Entry 7VS5 (electron microscopy, 3.40 A resolution); this record covers chains hg and hh of the 369 polymer chains in the assembly.

Chain hg (and hh):
Molecule: Capsid vertex protein
Source organism: Enterobacteria phage T4
Notes: chain hh of this document is another copy of the same molecule, construct and numbering; everything in this record applies to it too
Reference sequence: P19896 (CAPSP_BPT4); numbering as in UniProt (aligned over 1-427)
Sequence (427 residues; numbered 1 to 427; the number before each row is that of its first residue):
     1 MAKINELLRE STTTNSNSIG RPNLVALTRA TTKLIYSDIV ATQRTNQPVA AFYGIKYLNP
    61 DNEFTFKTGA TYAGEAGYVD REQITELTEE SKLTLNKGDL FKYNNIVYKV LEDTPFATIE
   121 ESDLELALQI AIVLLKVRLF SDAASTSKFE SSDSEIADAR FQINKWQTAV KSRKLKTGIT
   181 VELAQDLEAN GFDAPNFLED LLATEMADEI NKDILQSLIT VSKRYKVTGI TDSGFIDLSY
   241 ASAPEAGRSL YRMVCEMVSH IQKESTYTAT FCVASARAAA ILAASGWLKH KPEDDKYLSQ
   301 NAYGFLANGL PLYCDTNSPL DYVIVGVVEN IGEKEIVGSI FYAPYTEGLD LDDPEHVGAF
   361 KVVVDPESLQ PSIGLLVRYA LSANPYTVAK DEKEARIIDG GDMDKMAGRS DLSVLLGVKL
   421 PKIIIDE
Unresolved in the structure: 1-10, 426-427
Curated features (UniProtKB/Swiss-Prot):
  - site: Glu10, Ser11 (Cleavage)

Interface between chain hg and chain hh:
Pairs across the interface (177; chain hg residue first):
  Gln43(hg) - Val25(hh)
  Thr45(hg) - Val25(hh)
  Asn46(hg) - Asn23(hh)  hydrogen bond
  Gln47(hg) - Arg21(hh)
  Pro48(hg) - Ile19(hh)  hydrophobic
  Val49(hg) - Ile19(hh)  hydrophobic
  Val49(hg) - Pro22(hh)
  Val49(hg) - Asn23(hh)  hydrogen bond (backbone-backbone)
  Ala50(hg) - Pro22(hh)
  Ala50(hg) - Asn23(hh)
  Ala50(hg) - Val25(hh)  hydrophobic
  Ala51(hg) - Pro22(hh)  hydrophobic
  Ala51(hg) - Asn23(hh)  hydrogen bond (backbone-backbone)
  Ala51(hg) - Leu24(hh)
  Phe52(hg) - Leu24(hh)
  Phe52(hg) - Val25(hh)  hydrophobic
  Phe52(hg) - Ala26(hh)
  Tyr53(hg) - Leu24(hh)  hydrophobic
  Tyr53(hg) - Ala26(hh)  hydrogen bond (backbone-backbone)
  Tyr53(hg) - Leu27(hh)
  Tyr53(hg) - Thr28(hh)  hydrogen bond (backbone-backbone)
  Tyr53(hg) - Asn190(hh)  hydrogen bond
  Tyr53(hg) - Phe192(hh)  hydrophobic
  Gly54(hg) - Thr28(hh)
  Ile55(hg) - Thr28(hh)  hydrogen bond (backbone-backbone)
  Ile55(hg) - Arg29(hh)
  Ile55(hg) - Ala30(hh)  hydrogen bond (backbone-backbone)
  Ile55(hg) - Phe192(hh)  hydrophobic
  Tyr57(hg) - Arg29(hh)  hydrogen bond
  Tyr57(hg) - Phe197(hh)
  Tyr57(hg) - Leu201(hh)  hydrophobic
  Leu58(hg) - Glu205(hh)
  Asn59(hg) - Glu205(hh)
  Thr65(hg) - Glu205(hh)
  Thr65(hg) - Asp208(hh)
  Thr65(hg) - Lys212(hh)  hydrogen bond (backbone-side chain)
  Phe66(hg) - Ala30(hh)
  Phe66(hg) - Thr32(hh)
  Phe66(hg) - Asn317(hh)
  Gly69(hg) - Lys212(hh)
  Gly69(hg) - Gln216(hh)  hydrogen bond (backbone-side chain)
  Gly69(hg) - Asn317(hh)
  Ala70(hg) - Lys212(hh)
  Thr71(hg) - Lys212(hh)
  Tyr72(hg) - Glu209(hh)  hydrogen bond (backbone-side chain)
  Ala73(hg) - Arg173(hh)  hydrogen bond (backbone-side chain)
  Ala73(hg) - Lys174(hh)
  Ala73(hg) - Leu175(hh)  hydrophobic
  Ala73(hg) - Glu209(hh)  hydrogen bond (backbone-side chain)
  Gly74(hg) - Arg173(hh)
  Lys97(hg) - Asp404(hh)
  Ile106(hg) - Pro319(hh)  hydrophobic
  Tyr108(hg) - Pro319(hh)
  Lys109(hg) - Asp404(hh)  salt bridge
  Leu111(hg) - Asp404(hh)
  Leu111(hg) - Ala407(hh)  hydrophobic
  Asp123(hg) - Lys422(hh)  salt bridge
  Gln129(hg) - Pro319(hh)
  Ile132(hg) - Ile219(hh)  hydrophobic
  Ile132(hg) - Arg224(hh)  hydrogen bond (backbone-side chain)
  Ile132(hg) - Leu320(hh)  hydrophobic
  Val133(hg) - Arg224(hh)  hydrogen bond (backbone-side chain)
  Val133(hg) - Ser233(hh)
  Val133(hg) - Gly234(hh)
  Val133(hg) - Leu320(hh)  hydrophobic
  Leu134(hg) - Ser233(hh)
  Leu135(hg) - Thr220(hh)
  Leu135(hg) - Arg224(hh)
  Leu135(hg) - Gly408(hh)
  Arg138(hg) - Thr220(hh)
  Arg138(hg) - Met403(hh)
  Arg138(hg) - Asp404(hh)  salt bridge
  Leu139(hg) - Gln216(hh)
  Leu139(hg) - Ile219(hh)  hydrophobic
  Leu139(hg) - Thr220(hh)
  Leu139(hg) - Leu320(hh)  hydrophobic
  Ser141(hg) - Lys212(hh)  hydrogen bond (side chain-backbone)
  Ser141(hg) - Asp213(hh)
  Ser141(hg) - Gln216(hh)
  Asp142(hg) - Lys171(hh)  salt bridge
  Asp142(hg) - Arg173(hh)  hydrogen bond (backbone-side chain)
  Ala143(hg) - Lys171(hh)  hydrogen bond (backbone-side chain)
  Ala143(hg) - Ser172(hh)
  Ala143(hg) - Arg173(hh)
  Ala143(hg) - Tyr379(hh)
  Ala144(hg) - Lys171(hh)
  Ala144(hg) - Ser172(hh)  hydrogen bond (backbone-backbone)
  Thr146(hg) - Val170(hh)
  Thr146(hg) - Ser172(hh)
  Thr146(hg) - Arg378(hh)
  Phe149(hg) - Ser172(hh)
  Phe149(hg) - Lys174(hh)
  Ile156(hg) - Lys174(hh)
  Ile156(hg) - Leu175(hh)
  Ile156(hg) - Lys176(hh)
  Ala157(hg) - Lys174(hh)
  Ala157(hg) - Leu175(hh)
  Ala157(hg) - Lys176(hh)  hydrogen bond (backbone-backbone)
  Asp158(hg) - Lys176(hh)  salt bridge
  Asp158(hg) - Glu205(hh)
  Ala159(hg) - Lys176(hh)  hydrogen bond (backbone-backbone)
  Ala159(hg) - Thr177(hh)
  Ala159(hg) - Leu201(hh)  hydrophobic
  Ala159(hg) - Leu202(hh)  hydrophobic
  Ala159(hg) - Glu205(hh)
  Phe161(hg) - Leu183(hh)  hydrophobic
  Phe161(hg) - Phe197(hh)  hydrophobic
  Phe161(hg) - Leu201(hh)  hydrophobic
  Ile163(hg) - Leu187(hh)  hydrophobic
  Ile163(hg) - Phe192(hh)  hydrophobic
  Ile163(hg) - Phe197(hh)  hydrophobic
  Gln167(hg) - Pro22(hh)
  Tyr225(hg) - Ile423(hh)
  Lys226(hg) - Ile423(hh)
  Lys226(hg) - Ile424(hh)  hydrogen bond (backbone-backbone)
  Val227(hg) - Tyr240(hh)
  Val227(hg) - Lys422(hh)
  Val227(hg) - Ile423(hh)  hydrophobic
  Val227(hg) - Ile424(hh)
  Thr228(hg) - Pro421(hh)
  Thr228(hg) - Lys422(hh)  hydrogen bond (backbone-backbone)
  Thr228(hg) - Ile424(hh)
  Gly229(hg) - Pro421(hh)
  Ile230(hg) - Tyr240(hh)  hydrophobic
  Asp232(hg) - Ile424(hh)
  Glu245(hg) - Tyr240(hh)
  Glu245(hg) - Ser242(hh)
  Glu245(hg) - Ala243(hh)  hydrogen bond (side chain-backbone)
  Glu245(hg) - Pro244(hh)
  Arg248(hg) - Pro244(hh)
  Arg248(hg) - Arg248(hh)
  Ser249(hg) - Ala243(hh)
  Tyr251(hg) - Ala283(hh)
  Tyr251(hg) - Ala284(hh)  hydrophobic
  Arg252(hg) - Leu238(hh)
  Arg252(hg) - Ser239(hh)  hydrogen bond (side chain-backbone)
  Arg252(hg) - Tyr240(hh)
  Arg252(hg) - Ala243(hh)
  Arg252(hg) - Ala246(hh)
  Arg252(hg) - Ile281(hh)
  Arg252(hg) - Ala284(hh)
  Met253(hg) - Tyr240(hh)  hydrophobic
  Cys255(hg) - Ala280(hh)
  Cys255(hg) - Ala283(hh)  hydrophobic
  Cys255(hg) - Tyr303(hh)
  Glu256(hg) - Tyr240(hh)  hydrogen bond
  Glu256(hg) - Ala280(hh)
  Glu256(hg) - Ile281(hh)
  Ser259(hg) - Ala276(hh)  hydrogen bond (side chain-backbone)
  Ser259(hg) - Ala280(hh)
  Gln262(hg) - Tyr303(hh)
  Gln262(hg) - Cys314(hh)
  Lys263(hg) - Ala276(hh)
  Thr266(hg) - Thr31(hh)  hydrogen bond (side chain-backbone)
  Tyr267(hg) - Thr28(hh)  hydrogen bond
  Tyr267(hg) - Arg29(hh)  hydrogen bond (side chain-backbone)
  Trp287(hg) - Arg248(hh)
  Trp287(hg) - Ala284(hh)
  Trp287(hg) - Ser285(hh)
  Trp287(hg) - Gly286(hh)
  Asp294(hg) - Lys291(hh)  salt bridge
  Tyr297(hg) - Glu293(hh)  hydrogen bond
  Ala307(hg) - Leu288(hh)
  Ala307(hg) - Lys289(hh)
  Ala307(hg) - His290(hh)  hydrogen bond (backbone-backbone)
  Asn308(hg) - His290(hh)
  Gly309(hg) - His290(hh)
  Lys334(hg) - Ala26(hh)
  Lys334(hg) - Leu27(hh)  hydrogen bond (backbone-backbone)
  Glu335(hg) - Leu27(hh)
  Ile336(hg) - Ala26(hh)
  Val337(hg) - Thr28(hh)
  Pro385(hg) - Thr28(hh)
  Tyr386(hg) - Thr28(hh)  hydrogen bond (side chain-backbone)
  Tyr386(hg) - Arg29(hh)
  Tyr386(hg) - Ala30(hh)  hydrogen bond (side chain-backbone)
  Lys390(hg) - Ile425(hh)
Interface residues without a listed pair, chain hg (92 interface residues in all): Arg44, Pro60, Phe64, Leu126, Ile130, Ser145, Arg160, His260, Ser265, Arg378
Interface residues without a listed pair, chain hh (82 interface residues in all): Thr14, Ile179, Phe235, Ala241, Arg277, Thr316, Asp321

In short:
The interface between chain hg and chain hh involves 92 residues on one side and 82 on the other, with 36
hydrogen bonds and 6 salt bridges. Polar contacts include Lys109(hg)-Asp404(hh), Asp123(hg)-Lys422(hh) and
Arg138(hg)-Asp404(hh).
Chain hg and chain hh are both Capsid vertex protein (Enterobacteria phage T4); the structure, The expanded
head structure of phage T4, was determined by electron microscopy (same publication as 7VRT).
